8OES - chains A and J of the 14 polymer chains in the assembly; structure by electron microscopy, 3.00 A resolution.

== Chain A ==
Protein: Mucin-5B
Source organism: Homo sapiens
UniProt: Q9HC84 (MUC5B_HUMAN); residue numbers follow UniProt; this construct covers 26-1252
Chain sequence (1227 residues; row label = number of the first residue in the row):
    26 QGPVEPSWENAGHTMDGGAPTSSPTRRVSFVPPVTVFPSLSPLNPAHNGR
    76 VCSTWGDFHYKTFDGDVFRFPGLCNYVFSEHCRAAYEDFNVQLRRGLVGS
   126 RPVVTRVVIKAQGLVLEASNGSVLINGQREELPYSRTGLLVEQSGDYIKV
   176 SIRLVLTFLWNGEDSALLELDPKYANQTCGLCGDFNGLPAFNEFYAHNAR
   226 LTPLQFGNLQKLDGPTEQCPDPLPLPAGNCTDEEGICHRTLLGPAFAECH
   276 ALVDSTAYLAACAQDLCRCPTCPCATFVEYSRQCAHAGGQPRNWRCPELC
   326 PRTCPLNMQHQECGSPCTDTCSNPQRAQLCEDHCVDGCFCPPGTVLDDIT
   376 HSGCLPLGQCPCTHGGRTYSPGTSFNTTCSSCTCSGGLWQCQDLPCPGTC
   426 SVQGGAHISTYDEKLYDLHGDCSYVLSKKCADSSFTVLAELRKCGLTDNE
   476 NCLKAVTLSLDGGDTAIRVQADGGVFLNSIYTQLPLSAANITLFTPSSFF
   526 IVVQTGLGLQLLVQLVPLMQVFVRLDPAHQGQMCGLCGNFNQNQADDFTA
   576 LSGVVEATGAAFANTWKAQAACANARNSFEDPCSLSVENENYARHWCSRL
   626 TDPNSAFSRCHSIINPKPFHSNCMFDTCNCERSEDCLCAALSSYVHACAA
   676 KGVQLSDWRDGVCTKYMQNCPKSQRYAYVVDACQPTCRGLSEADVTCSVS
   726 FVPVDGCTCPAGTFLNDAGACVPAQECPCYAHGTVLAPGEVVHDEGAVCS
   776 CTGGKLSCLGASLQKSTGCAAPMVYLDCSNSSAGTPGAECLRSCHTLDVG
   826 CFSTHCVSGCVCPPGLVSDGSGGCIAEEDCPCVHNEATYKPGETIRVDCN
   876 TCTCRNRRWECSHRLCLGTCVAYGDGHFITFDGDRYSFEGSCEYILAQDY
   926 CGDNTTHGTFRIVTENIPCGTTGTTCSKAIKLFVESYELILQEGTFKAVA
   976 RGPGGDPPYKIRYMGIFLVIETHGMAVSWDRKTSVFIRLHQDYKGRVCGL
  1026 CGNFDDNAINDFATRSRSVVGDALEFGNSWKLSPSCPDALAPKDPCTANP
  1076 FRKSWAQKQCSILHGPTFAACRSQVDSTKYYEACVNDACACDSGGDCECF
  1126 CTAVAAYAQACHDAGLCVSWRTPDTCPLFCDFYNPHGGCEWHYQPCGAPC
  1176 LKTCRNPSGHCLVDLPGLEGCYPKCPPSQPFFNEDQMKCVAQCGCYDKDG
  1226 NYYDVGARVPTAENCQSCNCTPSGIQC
Not modelled in the structure: 26-70, 786-792, 1236-1242
Disulfides: Cys77-Cys207, Cys99-Cys244, Cys107-Cys204, Cys255-Cys292, Cys262-Cys287, Cys274-Cys309, Cys294-Cys297, Cys299-Cys325, Cys329-Cys363, Cys338-Cys359, Cys342-Cys355, Cys346-Cys385, Cys365-Cys379, Cys387-Cys409, Cys404-Cys421, Cys407-Cys416, Cys425-Cys562, Cys447-Cys597, Cys455-Cys559, Cys469-Cys477, Cys608-Cys653, Cys622-Cys648, Cys635-Cys673, Cys655-Cys661, Cys663-Cys688, Cys695-Cys732, Cys708-Cys722, Cys712-Cys752, Cys734-Cys746, Cys754-Cys776, Cys774-Cys783, Cys794-Cys835, Cys803-Cys831, Cys815-Cys826, Cys819-Cys855, Cys837-Cys849, Cys857-Cys879, Cys874-Cys891, Cys877-Cys886, Cys895-Cys1026, Cys917-Cys1061, Cys926-Cys1023, Cys944-Cys951, Cys1071-Cys1114, Cys1085-Cys1109, Cys1096-Cys1136, Cys1116-Cys1124, Cys1126-Cys1151, Cys1142-Cys1171, Cys1155-Cys1196, Cys1175-Cys1186, Cys1179-Cys1218, Cys1200-Cys1214, Cys1220-Cys1245, Cys1243-Cys1252
Glycans and other covalent adducts: N-acetylglucosamine (NAG) linked to Asn145, Asn201, Asn401, Asn515, Asn929
Metal / ion sites: Ca2+ site 1: Asp89, Asp209, Asn211, Leu213, Glu218; Ca2+ site 2: Asp437, Asn564, Asn566, Asn568, Asp571; Ca2+ site 3: Asp907, Asn1028, Asp1030, Asn1032, Asn1035, Asp1036
Curated features (UniProtKB/Swiss-Prot):
  - binding site (Cu(2+)): Glu194, His311, His358
  - glycosylation (N-linked (GlcNAc...) asparagine): Asn145, Asn201, Asn254, Asn401, Asn515, Asn805, Asn929

== Chain J ==
Protein: Mucin-5B
Source organism: Homo sapiens
UniProt: Q9HC84 (MUC5B_HUMAN); residues 1333-1432 here = UniProt positions 1333-1432
Chain sequence (100 residues; each row starts with the number of its first residue):
  1333 CVREVCRWSSWYNGHRPEPGLGGGDFETFENLRQRGYQVCPVLADIECRA
  1383 AQLPDMPLEELGQQVDCDRMRGLMCANSQQSPPLCHDYELRVLCCEYVPC
Disulfides: Cys1333-Cys1432, Cys1338-Cys1427, Cys1372-Cys1426, Cys1380-Cys1399, Cys1407-Cys1417
Metal / ion sites: Ca2+: Asn1345, His1347, Asp1357, Glu1359, Tyr1420
Curated features (UniProtKB/Swiss-Prot):
  - glycosylation: Trp1340 (C-linked (Man) tryptophan)

== Interface between chain A and chain J ==
Pairs across the interface (18):
  Leu229(A) with Glu1350(J)
  Gln230(A) with Glu1350(J); Pro1351(J), hydrogen bond (side chain-backbone)
  Asn233(A) with Gly1354(J)
  Leu234(A) with Leu1353(J), hydrophobic; Gly1354(J)
  Gln243(A) with Arg1403(J), hydrogen bond (backbone-side chain)
  Cys244(A) with Arg1403(J)
  Pro245(A) with Phe1358(J), hydrophobic; Thr1360(J); Arg1403(J)
  Asp246(A) with Gly1354(J); Phe1358(J)
  Leu248(A) with His1347(J); Phe1358(J); Asn1363(J)
  Pro249(A) with His1347(J); Glu1350(J)
Interface residues without a listed pair, chain J (12 interface residues in all): Gly1346, Asp1400, Met1406

== Summary ==
The interface between chain A and chain J involves 10 residues on one side and 12 on the other, with 2
hydrogen bonds. Among the polar pairs are Gln230(A)-Pro1351(J) and Gln243(A)-Arg1403(J). N-acetylglucosamine
is covalently linked to Asn145(A), Asn201(A), Asn401(A), Asn515(A) and Asn929(A).
Chain A is Mucin-5B and chain J is Mucin-5B, both from Homo sapiens; the structure, MUC5B amino acids 26-1435
Three beads, was determined by electron microscopy.
